7ZXE - chains T and c of the 10 polymer chains in the assembly; structure by electron microscopy, 3.50 A resolution.

[Chain T]
Molecule: Template strand
Sequence (96 nucleotides; numbered -61 to 34; the number before each row is that of its first residue; numbers below 1 keep their minus sign (DA-61 is residue -61)):
   -61 ATCATGGTAT CTCCCCTGCC AGGTAAGTAT GAAACGTTGT GCCTCTGCCC CGACACAGCC
    -1 TCATACGCCT CACTCTTTAC ACACACGGTC ACTTGC
Disordered / not traced: -61 to -20, 27-34

[Chain c]
Name: snRNA-activating protein complex subunit 4
Source organism: Homo sapiens
Reference sequence: Q5SXM2 (SNPC4_HUMAN); residues 1-1469 here = UniProt positions 1-1469
Sequence (1469 residues; numbered 1 to 1469; the number before each row is that of its first residue):
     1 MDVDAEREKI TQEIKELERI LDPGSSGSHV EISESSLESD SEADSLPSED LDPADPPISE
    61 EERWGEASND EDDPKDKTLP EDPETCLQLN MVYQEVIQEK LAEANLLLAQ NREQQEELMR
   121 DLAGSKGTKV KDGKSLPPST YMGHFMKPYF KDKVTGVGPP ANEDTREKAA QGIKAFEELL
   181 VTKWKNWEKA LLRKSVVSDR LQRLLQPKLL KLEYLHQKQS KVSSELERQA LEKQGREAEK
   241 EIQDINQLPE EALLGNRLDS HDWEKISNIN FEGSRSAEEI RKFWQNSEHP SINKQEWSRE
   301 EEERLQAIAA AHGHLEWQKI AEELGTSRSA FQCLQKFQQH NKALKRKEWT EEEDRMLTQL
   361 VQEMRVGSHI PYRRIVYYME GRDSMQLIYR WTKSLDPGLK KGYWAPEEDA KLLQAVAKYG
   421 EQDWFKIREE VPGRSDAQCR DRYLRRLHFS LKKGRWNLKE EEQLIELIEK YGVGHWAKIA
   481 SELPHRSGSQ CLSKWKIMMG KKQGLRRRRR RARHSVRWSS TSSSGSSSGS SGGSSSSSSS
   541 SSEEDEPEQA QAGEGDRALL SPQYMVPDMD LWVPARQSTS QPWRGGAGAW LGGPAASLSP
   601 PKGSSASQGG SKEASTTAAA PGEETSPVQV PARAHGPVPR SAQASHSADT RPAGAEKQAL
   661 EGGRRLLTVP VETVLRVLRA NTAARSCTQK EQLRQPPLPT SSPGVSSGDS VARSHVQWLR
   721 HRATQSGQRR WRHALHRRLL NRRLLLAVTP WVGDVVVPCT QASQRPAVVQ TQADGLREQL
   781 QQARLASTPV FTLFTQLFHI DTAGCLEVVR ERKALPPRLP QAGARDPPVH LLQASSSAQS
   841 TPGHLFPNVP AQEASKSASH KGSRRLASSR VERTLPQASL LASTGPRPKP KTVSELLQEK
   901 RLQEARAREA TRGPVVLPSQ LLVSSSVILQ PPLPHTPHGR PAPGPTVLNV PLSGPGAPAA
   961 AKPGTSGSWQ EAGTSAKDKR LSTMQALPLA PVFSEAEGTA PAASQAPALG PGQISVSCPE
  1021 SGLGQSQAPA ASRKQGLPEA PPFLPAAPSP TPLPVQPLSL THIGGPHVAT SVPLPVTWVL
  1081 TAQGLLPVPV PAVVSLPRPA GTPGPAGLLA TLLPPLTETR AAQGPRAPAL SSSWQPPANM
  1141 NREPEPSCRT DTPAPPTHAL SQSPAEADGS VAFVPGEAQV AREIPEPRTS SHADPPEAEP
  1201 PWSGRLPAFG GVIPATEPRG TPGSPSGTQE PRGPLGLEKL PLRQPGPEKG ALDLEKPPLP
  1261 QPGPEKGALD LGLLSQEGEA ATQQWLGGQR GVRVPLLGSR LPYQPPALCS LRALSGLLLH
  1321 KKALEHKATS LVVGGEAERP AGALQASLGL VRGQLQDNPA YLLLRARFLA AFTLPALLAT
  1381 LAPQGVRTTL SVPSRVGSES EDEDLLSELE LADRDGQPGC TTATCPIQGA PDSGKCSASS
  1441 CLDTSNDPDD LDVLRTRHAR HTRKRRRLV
Disordered / not traced: 1-80, 126-140, 399-1469
Curated features (UniProtKB/Swiss-Prot):
  - DNA-binding region (H-T-H motif): Trp317 to Asn341, Trp424 to Leu447, Trp476 to Met499
  - modified residue: Ser68 (Phosphoserine), Ser599 (Phosphoserine), Ser626 (Phosphoserine), Thr1157 (Phosphothreonine), Ser1224 (Phosphoserine), Ser1398 (Phosphoserine), Ser1400 (Phosphoserine), Ser1440 (Phosphoserine)
  - natural variant: Lys185 (K185E: In NEDRSO; uncertain significance), Asp199 (D199N: In NEDRSO; uncertain significance), Gln386 (Q386R: In NEDRSO; uncertain significance), Asp441 (D441N: In NEDRSO; uncertain significance), Ile479 (I479T: In NEDRSO; uncertain significance), Arg810 to Val1469 (deletion: In NEDRSO), Gly967 (G967V: In NEDRSO; uncertain significance)
  - mutagenesis: Gln94 (Q94A: Abolishes SNAPC5 binding in the absence of SNAPC1. Minimal effect on SNAPC5 binding in the presence of SNAPC1; Q94L: Abolishes SNAPC5 binding in the absence of SNAPC1 ...), Gln115 (Q115L: Abolishes SNAPC5 binding in the absence of SNAPC1. Minimal effect on SNAPC5 binding in the presence of SNAPC1), Leu1314 (L1314A: Abolishes SNAPC2-binding), Leu1355 (L1355A: Abolishes SNAPC2-binding), Leu1362 (L1362A: Abolishes SNAPC2-binding), Leu1364 (L1364A: Abolishes SNAPC2-binding), Leu1369 (L1369A: Decreased binding to SNAPC2)

[Interface between chain T and chain c]
Contacting residue pairs (14; chain T residue first):
  DC7(T) with His144(c), hydrogen bond to the phosphate
  DT8(T) with Tyr141(c), phosphate contact; Gly143(c), phosphate contact; His144(c), salt bridge to the phosphate
  DC9(T) with Tyr141(c), hydrogen bond to the phosphate
  DT16(T) with Lys183(c), phosphate contact
  DC18(T) with Arg373(c), salt bridge to the phosphate
  DA19(T) with Ile370(c), sugar contact; Pro371(c), phosphate contact; Tyr372(c), hydrogen bond to the phosphate; Arg373(c), hydrogen bond to the phosphate; Ser384(c), phosphate contact; Ile388(c), phosphate contact
  DC20(T) with Tyr372(c), phosphate contact

[Summary]
The interface between chain T and chain c involves 7 residues on one side and 10 on the other, with 4 hydrogen
bonds and 2 salt bridges. Polar contacts include DC7(T)-His144(c), DC9(T)-Tyr141(c) and DA19(T)-Tyr372(c).
From UniProt: 7 mutagenesis sites on chain c.
Chain T is Template strand and chain c is snRNA-activating protein complex subunit 4 (Homo sapiens); the
structure, Structure of SNAPc containing Pol II pre-initiation complex bound to U1 snRNA promoter (OC), was
determined by electron microscopy, deposited together with 7ZWC.
